PDB entry 7OHC | electron microscopy, 2.50 A resolution | chains G and I of the 10 polymer chains in the assembly

Chain G:
Name: Histone H2A
From: Xenopus laevis
UniProt: Q6AZJ8 (Q6AZJ8_XENLA); residues 1-129 here correspond to UniProt positions 2-130 (UniProt number = residue number + 1)
Amino-acid sequence (129 residues; row label = number of the first residue in the row):
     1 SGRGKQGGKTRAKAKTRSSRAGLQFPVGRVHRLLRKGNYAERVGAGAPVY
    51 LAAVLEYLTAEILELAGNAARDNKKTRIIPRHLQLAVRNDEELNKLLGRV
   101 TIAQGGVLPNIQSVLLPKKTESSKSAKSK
Not modelled in the structure: 1-12, 119-129

Chain I:
Molecule: 145-nt DNA strand
From: synthetic construct
Sequence (145 nucleotides; row label = number of the first residue in the row; numbers below 1 keep their minus sign (DA-72 is residue -72)):
   -72 ATCAGAATCCCGGTGCCGAGGCCGCTCAATTGGTCGTAGACAGCTCTAGC
   -22 ACCGCTTAAACGCACGTACGCGCTGTCCCCCGCGTTTTAACCGCCAAGGG
    28 GATTACTCCCTAGTCTCCAGGCACGTGTCAGATATATACATCGAT

Interface between chain G and chain I:
Residue-residue contacts (15; chain G residue first):
  Arg29(G) with DC49(I), salt bridge to the phosphate
  His31(G) with DA39(I), salt bridge to the phosphate
  Glu41(G) with DA39(I), sugar contact
  Arg42(G) with DT38(I), hydrogen bond to the sugar; DA39(I), phosphate contact
  Val43(G) with DT38(I), sugar contact; DA39(I), hydrogen bond to the phosphate
  Gly44(G) with DT38(I), phosphate contact
  Ala45(G) with DT38(I), hydrogen bond to the phosphate
  Lys75(G) with DG58(I), phosphate contact; DA59(I), salt bridge to the phosphate
  Thr76(G) with DA57(I), sugar contact; DG58(I), hydrogen bond to the phosphate
  Arg77(G) with DA57(I), hydrogen bond to the sugar; DG58(I), hydrogen bond to the phosphate
Also at the interface, not in a pair above, chain G (11 interface residues in all): Arg35
Also at the interface, not in a pair above, chain I (7 interface residues in all): DC37

Overview:
The interface between chain G and chain I involves 11 residues on one side and 7 on the other, with 6 hydrogen
bonds and 3 salt bridges. Polar pairs include Arg42(G)-DT38(I), Arg77(G)-DA57(I) and Val43(G)-DA39(I).
Here chain G is Histone H2A (Xenopus laevis) and chain I is a 145-nt DNA strand (synthetic construct). Entry
7OHC (Cryo-EM structure of nucleosome core particle composed of the Widom 601 DNA sequence) was determined by
electron microscopy, deposited together with 7OH9, 7OHA and 7OHB.
